Entry 1M3K (X-ray diffraction, 1.70 A resolution); this record covers chains B and C of the 4 polymer chains in the assembly.

[Chain B (and C)]
Name: Acetyl-CoA acetyltransferase
From: Zoogloea ramigera
Notes: EC 2.3.1.9; chain C of this document is another copy of the same molecule, construct and numbering; everything in this record applies to it too
UniProtKB: P07097 (THIL_ZOORA); the construct has insertions or renumbered stretches relative to UniProt, so the offset changes along the chain: 1-9 = UniProt 1-9; 11-392 = UniProt 10-391
Chain sequence (392 residues; each row starts with the number of its first residue):
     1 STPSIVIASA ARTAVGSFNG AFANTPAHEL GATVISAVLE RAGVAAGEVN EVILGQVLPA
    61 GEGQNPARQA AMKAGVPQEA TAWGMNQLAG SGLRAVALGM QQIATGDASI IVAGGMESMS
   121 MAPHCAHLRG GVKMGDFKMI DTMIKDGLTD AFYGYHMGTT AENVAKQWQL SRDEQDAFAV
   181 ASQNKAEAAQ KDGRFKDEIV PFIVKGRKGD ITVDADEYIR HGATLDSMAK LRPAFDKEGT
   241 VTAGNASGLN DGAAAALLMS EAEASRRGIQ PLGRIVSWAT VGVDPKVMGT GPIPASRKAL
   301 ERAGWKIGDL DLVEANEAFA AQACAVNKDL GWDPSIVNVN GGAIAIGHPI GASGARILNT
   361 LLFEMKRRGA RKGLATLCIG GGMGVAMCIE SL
Sequence notes: insertion (10); engineered mutation Ala89 (Cys88 in P07097); conflict Arg129 (Ala128 in P07097)

[Chain B / chain C interface]
Contacting residue pairs (32; chain B residue first):
  Phe18(B) - Lys133(C)
  Asn19(B) - Lys133(C)
  His124(B) - Val132(C)
  His124(B) - Gly135(C)  hydrogen bond (side chain-backbone)
  His124(B) - Phe137(C)
  Val132(B) - His124(C)
  Lys133(B) - Phe18(C)
  Lys133(B) - Asn19(C)
  Met134(B) - Asp141(C)
  Met134(B) - Met143(C)  hydrophobic
  Met134(B) - Leu249(C)  hydrophobic
  Gly135(B) - His124(C)  hydrogen bond (backbone-side chain)
  Gly135(B) - Asp141(C)  hydrogen bond (backbone-side chain)
  Gly135(B) - Ile144(C)
  Asp136(B) - Lys138(C)  salt bridge
  Asp136(B) - Met139(C)
  Asp136(B) - Ile140(C)
  Asp136(B) - Asp141(C)  hydrogen bond (side chain-backbone)
  Phe137(B) - His124(C)
  Phe137(B) - Lys138(C)
  Phe137(B) - Met139(C)  hydrogen bond (backbone-backbone)
  Lys138(B) - Asp136(C)
  Lys138(B) - Phe137(C)
  Met139(B) - Asp136(C)
  Met139(B) - Phe137(C)  hydrogen bond (backbone-backbone)
  Met139(B) - Met139(C)  hydrophobic
  Ile140(B) - Asp136(C)
  Asp141(B) - Met134(C)
  Asp141(B) - Gly135(C)  hydrogen bond (side chain-backbone)
  Asp141(B) - Asp136(C)  hydrogen bond (backbone-side chain)
  Ile144(B) - Gly135(C)
  Leu249(B) - Met134(C)  hydrophobic
Also at the interface, not in a pair above, chain B (16 interface residues in all): Met143

[In short]
The chain B/chain C interface involves 16 residues from each chain, with 8 hydrogen bonds and 1 salt bridge.
Among the polar pairs are Asp136(B)-Lys138(C), His124(B)-Gly135(C) and Gly135(B)-Asp141(C).
Both chains are Acetyl-CoA acetyltransferase (Zoogloea ramigera). Entry 1M3K (biosynthetic thiolase, inactive
C89A mutant) was determined by X-ray diffraction together with 1M1O, 1M1T, 1M3Z, 1M4S and 1M4T from the same
study.
